9BX8 - chains A and D of the 4 polymer chains in the assembly; structure by electron microscopy, 3.59 A resolution.

# Chain A
Protein: Ribonucleoside-diphosphate reductase subunit alpha
Source organism: Bacillus subtilis
Notes: EC 1.17.4.1
UniProtKB: P50620 (RIR1_BACSU); residue numbers follow UniProt; this construct covers 1-700
Amino-acid sequence (700 residues; each row starts with the number of its first residue):
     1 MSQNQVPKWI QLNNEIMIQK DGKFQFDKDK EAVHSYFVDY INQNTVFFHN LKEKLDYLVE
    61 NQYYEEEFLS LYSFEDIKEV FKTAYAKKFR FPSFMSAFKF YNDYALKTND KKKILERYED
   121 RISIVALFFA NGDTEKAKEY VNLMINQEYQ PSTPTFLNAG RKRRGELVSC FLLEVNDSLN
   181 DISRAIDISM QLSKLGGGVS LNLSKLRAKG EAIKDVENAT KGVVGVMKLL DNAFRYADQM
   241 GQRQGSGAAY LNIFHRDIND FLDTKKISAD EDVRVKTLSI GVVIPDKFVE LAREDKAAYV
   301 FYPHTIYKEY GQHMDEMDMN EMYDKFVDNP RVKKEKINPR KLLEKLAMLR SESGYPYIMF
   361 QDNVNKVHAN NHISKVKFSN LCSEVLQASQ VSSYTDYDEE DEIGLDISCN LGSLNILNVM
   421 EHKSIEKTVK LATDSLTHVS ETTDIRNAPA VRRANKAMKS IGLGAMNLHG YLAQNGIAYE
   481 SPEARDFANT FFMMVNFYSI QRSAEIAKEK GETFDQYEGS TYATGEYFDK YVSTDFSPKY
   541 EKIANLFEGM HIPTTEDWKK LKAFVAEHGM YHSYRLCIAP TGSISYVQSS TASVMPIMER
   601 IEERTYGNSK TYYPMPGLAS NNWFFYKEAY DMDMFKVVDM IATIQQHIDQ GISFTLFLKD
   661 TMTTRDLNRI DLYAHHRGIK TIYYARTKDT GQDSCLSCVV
Not modelled in the structure: 1-5, 689-700
Residues lining bound ligands:
  - ATP (adenosine-5'-triphosphate): Lys30, Val33, His34, Phe37, Val38, Asn42, Phe89, Arg90, Phe91, Arg117
  - dTTP (TTP), molecule 1: Asp177, Ser178, Leu179, Ile182, Leu206, Arg207, Ala212, Ile213, Lys214, Ala219, Thr220, Lys221, His304
  - dTTP (TTP), molecule 2: Lys194, Tyr236, Ala237, Asp238
Swiss-Prot annotation at these positions:
  - active site: Asn380 (Proton acceptor), Cys382 (Cysteine radical intermediate), Glu384 (Proton acceptor)
  - binding site (substrate): Thr153, Ser169, Cys170, Gly198, Asn380 to Glu384, Pro580 to Ile584
  - site: Cys170 (Important for hydrogen atom transfer), Asp177 (Allosteric effector binding), Arg207 (Allosteric effector binding), Cys409 (Important for hydrogen atom transfer), Tyr683 (Important for electron transfer), Tyr684 (Important for electron transfer), Cys695 (Interacts with thioredoxin/glutaredoxin), Cys698 (Interacts with thioredoxin/glutaredoxin)
  - mutagenesis: His255 (H255Y: In ts-A 73; temperature-sensitive lethal mutation)
From the paper describing this entry:
  - catalytic residues: Cys382 (citing earlier work)

# Chain D
Protein: Ribonucleoside-diphosphate reductase subunit beta
Source organism: Bacillus subtilis
Notes: EC 1.17.4.1
UniProtKB: P50621 (RIR2_BACSU); residues 1-329 here = UniProt positions 1-329
Amino-acid sequence (350 residues; each row starts with the number of its first residue; numbers below 1 keep their minus sign (Met-20 is residue -20)):
   -20 MGSSHHHHHH SSGLVPRGSH MMTKIYDAAN WSKHEDDFTQ MFYNQNVKQF WLPEEIALNG
    40 DLLTWKYLGK NEQDTYMKVL AGLTLLDTEQ GNTGMPIVAE HVDGHQRKAV LNFMAMMENA
   100 VHAKSYSNIF MTLAPTETIN EVFEWVKQNK YLQKKAQMIV GLYKAIQKDD EISLFKAMVA
   160 SVYLESFLFY SGFYYPLYFY GQGKLMQSGE IINLILRDEA IHGVYVGLLA QEIYNKQTEE
   220 KKAELREFAI DLLNQLYENE LEYTEDLYDQ VGLSHDVKKF IRYNANKALM NLGFDPYFEE
   280 EDINPIVLNG LNTKTKSHDF FSMKGNGYKK ATVEPLKDDD FYFEDEKEQI
Not modelled in the structure: -20 to 15, 291-310, 323-329
Sequence notes: initiating methionine (-20); expression tag (-19 to 0)
Bound ions: Mn2+ site 1: Asp66, Glu97, His101, Glu198; Mn2+ site 2: Glu97, Glu164, Glu198, His201
Swiss-Prot annotation at these positions:
  - active site: Tyr105
  - binding site (Fe cation): Asp66, Glu97, His101, Glu164, Glu198, His201

# How chain A and chain D interact
Contacting residue pairs (9; chain A residue first):
  Ile267(A) with Lys27(D)
  Ser268(A) with Gln24(D), hydrogen bond (backbone-side chain); Lys27(D), hydrogen bond (backbone-backbone); Gln28(D); Arg196(D), hydrogen bond
  Asp270(A) with Gln24(D)
  Glu271(A) with Lys27(D), salt bridge
  Lys341(A) with Met185(D); Gln186(D)
Other interface residues (no listed pair), chain A (6 interface residues in all): Ala269

# In short
Chain A and chain D each contribute 6 residues to their interface, with 3 hydrogen bonds and 1 salt bridge.
Polar contacts include Glu271(A)-Lys27(D), Ser268(A)-Gln24(D) and Ser268(A)-Arg196(D). Ligands of chain A:
dTTP and ATP. The paper reports the catalytic residue Cys382(A).
Chain A is Ribonucleoside-diphosphate reductase subunit alpha and chain D is Ribonucleoside-diphosphate
reductase subunit beta, both from Bacillus subtilis; the structure, Class 12 model for preturnover condition
of Bacillus subtilis ribonucleotide reductase complex, was determined by electron microscopy (same publication
as 9BW3, 9BWX, 9BX2, 9BX3, 9BX6, 9BX9 and 39 further entries).
